7TYH - chains B and N of the 7 polymer chains in the assembly; structure by electron microscopy, 3.30 A resolution.

# Chain B
Molecule: Guanine nucleotide-binding protein G(I)/G(S)/G(T) subunit beta-1
Source organism: Homo sapiens
Reference sequence: P62873 (GBB1_HUMAN); residues 2-340 here = UniProt positions 2-340
Sequence (350 residues; numbered -9 to 340; the number before each row is that of its first residue; numbers below 1 keep their minus sign (Met-9 is residue -9)):
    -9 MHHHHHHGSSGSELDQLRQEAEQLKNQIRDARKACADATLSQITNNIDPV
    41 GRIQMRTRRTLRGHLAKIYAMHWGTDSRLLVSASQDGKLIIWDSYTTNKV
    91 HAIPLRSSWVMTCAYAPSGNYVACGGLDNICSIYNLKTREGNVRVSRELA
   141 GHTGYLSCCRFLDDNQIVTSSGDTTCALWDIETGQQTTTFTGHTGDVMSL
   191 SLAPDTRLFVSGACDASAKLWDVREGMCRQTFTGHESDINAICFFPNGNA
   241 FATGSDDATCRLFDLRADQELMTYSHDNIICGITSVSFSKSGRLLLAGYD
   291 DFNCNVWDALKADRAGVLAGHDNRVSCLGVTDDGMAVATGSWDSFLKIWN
Unresolved in the structure: -9 to 1, 340
Sequence notes: expression tag (-9 to 1)
UniProt features mapped onto this chain:
  - modified residue: Ser2 (N-acetylserine), His266 (Phosphohistidine)
  - natural variant: Leu30 (L30F: In MRD42; uncertain significance), Arg52 (R52G: In MRD42), Gly64 (G64V: In MRD42), Asp76 (D76E: In MRD42; D76G: In MRD42), Gly77 (G77S: In MRD42), Lys78 (K78R: In MRD42), Ile80 (I80N: In MRD42; I80T: In MRD42), His91 (H91R: In MRD42; uncertain significance), Ala92 (A92T: In MRD42), Pro94 (P94S: In MRD42), Leu95 (L95P: In MRD42), Arg96 (R96L: In MRD42), 5 further natural variant entries in UniProt

# Chain N
Molecule: nanobody 35
Source organism: Lama glama
Notes: antibody fragment or engineered binder
Sequence (138 residues; numbered 1 to 138; the number before each row is that of its first residue):
     1 QVQLQESGGGLVQPGGSLRLSCAASGFTFSNYKMNWVRQAPGKGLEWVSD
    51 ISQSGASISYTGSVKGRFTISRDNAKNTLYLQMNSLKPEDTAVYYCARCP
   101 APFTRDCFDVTSTTYAYRGQGTQVTVSSHHHHHHEPEA
Unresolved in the structure: 128-138
Disulfides: Cys22-Cys96, Cys99-Cys107

# How chain B and chain N interact
Contacting residue pairs (20):
  Arg8(B) - Gln120(N)  hydrogen bond
  Lys15(B) - Gln1(N)
  Arg19(B) - Gln1(N)  hydrogen bond
  Cys204(B) - Tyr117(N)  hydrogen bond (backbone-side chain)
  Asp205(B) - Ala116(N)
  Asp205(B) - Tyr117(N)
  Ala206(B) - Tyr117(N)
  Thr223(B) - Gln1(N)  hydrogen bond (backbone-backbone)
  Glu226(B) - Val2(N)
  Glu226(B) - Gly26(N)
  Glu226(B) - Phe27(N)
  Glu226(B) - Tyr32(N)
  Glu226(B) - Arg98(N)  hydrogen bond (backbone-side chain)
  Ser227(B) - Pro100(N)  hydrogen bond (side chain-backbone)
  Ser227(B) - Ala101(N)
  Ser227(B) - Tyr117(N)
  Asp228(B) - Tyr117(N)  hydrogen bond
  Asp246(B) - Pro102(N)
  Asp247(B) - Tyr32(N)
  Asp247(B) - Pro102(N)
Interface residues without a listed pair, chain B (15 interface residues in all): Thr184, His225, Ile270
Interface residues without a listed pair, chain N (15 interface residues in all): Thr28, Phe103, Thr114

# Summary
Chain B and chain N each contribute 15 residues to their interface, with 7 hydrogen bonds. Among the polar
pairs are Arg8(B)-Gln120(N), Arg19(B)-Gln1(N) and Cys204(B)-Tyr117(N).
Here chain B is Guanine nucleotide-binding protein G(I)/G(S)/G(T) subunit beta-1 (Homo sapiens) and chain N is
nanobody 35 (Lama glama). Entry 7TYH (Human Amylin2 Receptor in complex with Gs and human calcitonin peptide)
was determined by electron microscopy together with 7TYF, 7TYI, 7TYL, 7TYN, 7TYO, 7TYW and 3 further entries
from the same study.
